PDB entry 4QSL | X-ray diffraction, 3.28 A resolution | chains H and F of the 4 polymer chains in the assembly

== Chain H (and F) ==
Name: Pyruvate carboxylase
Organism: Listeria monocytogenes
Notes: EC 6.4.1.1; chain F of this document is another copy of the same molecule, construct and numbering; everything in this record applies to it too
UniProt: W6G6F5 (W6G6F5_LISMN); residues 1-1146 here = UniProt positions 1-1146
Chain sequence (1146 residues; each row starts with the number of its first residue):
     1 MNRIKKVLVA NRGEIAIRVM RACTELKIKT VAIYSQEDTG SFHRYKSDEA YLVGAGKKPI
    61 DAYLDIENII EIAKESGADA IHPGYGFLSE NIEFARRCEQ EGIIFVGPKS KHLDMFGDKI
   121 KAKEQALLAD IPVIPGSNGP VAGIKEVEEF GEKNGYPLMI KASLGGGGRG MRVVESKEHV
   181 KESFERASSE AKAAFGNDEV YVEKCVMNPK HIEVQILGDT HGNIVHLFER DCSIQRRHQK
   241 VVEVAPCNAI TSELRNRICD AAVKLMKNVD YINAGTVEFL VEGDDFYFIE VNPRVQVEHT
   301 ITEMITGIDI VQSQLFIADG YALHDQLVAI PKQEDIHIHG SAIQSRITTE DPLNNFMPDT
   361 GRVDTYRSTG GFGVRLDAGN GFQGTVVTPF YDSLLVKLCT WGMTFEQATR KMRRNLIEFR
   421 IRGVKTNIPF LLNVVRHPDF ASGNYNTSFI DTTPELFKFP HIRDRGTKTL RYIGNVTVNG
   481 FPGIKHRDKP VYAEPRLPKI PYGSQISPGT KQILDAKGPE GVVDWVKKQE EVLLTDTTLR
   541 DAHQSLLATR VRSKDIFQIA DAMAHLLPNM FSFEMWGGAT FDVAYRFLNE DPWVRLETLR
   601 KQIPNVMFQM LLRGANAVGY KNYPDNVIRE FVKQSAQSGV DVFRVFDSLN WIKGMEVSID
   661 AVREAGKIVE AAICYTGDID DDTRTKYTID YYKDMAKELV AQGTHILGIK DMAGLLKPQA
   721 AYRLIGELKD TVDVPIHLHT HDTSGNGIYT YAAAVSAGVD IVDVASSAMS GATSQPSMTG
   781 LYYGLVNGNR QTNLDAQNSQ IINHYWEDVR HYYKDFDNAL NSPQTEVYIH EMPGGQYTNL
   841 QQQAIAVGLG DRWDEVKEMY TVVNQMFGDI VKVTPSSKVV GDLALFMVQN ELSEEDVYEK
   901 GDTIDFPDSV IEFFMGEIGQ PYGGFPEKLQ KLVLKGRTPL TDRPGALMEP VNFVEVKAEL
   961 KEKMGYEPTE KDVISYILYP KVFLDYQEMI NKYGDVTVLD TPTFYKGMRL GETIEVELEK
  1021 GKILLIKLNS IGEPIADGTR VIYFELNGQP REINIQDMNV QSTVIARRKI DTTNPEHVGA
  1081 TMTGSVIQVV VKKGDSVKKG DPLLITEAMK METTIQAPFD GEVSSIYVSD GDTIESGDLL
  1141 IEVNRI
Not modelled in the structure: 141-171, 1061-1146 (chain F: 164-171, 1061-1146)
From the paper describing this entry:
  - mutagenesis - Y749L: abolished catalytic activity

== Interface between chain H and chain F ==
Residue-residue contacts (54):
  D680(H) - N787(F)
  K717(H) - Y783(F)
  P718(H) - Y783(F)
  P718(H) - G784(F)
  Q719(H) - G784(F)
  Q719(H) - L785(F)
  Q719(H) - N787(F)
  Q719(H) - G788(F)
  G745(H) - I748(F)
  N746(H) - I748(F)
  N746(H) - G780(F)  hydrogen bond (side chain-backbone)
  N746(H) - G784(F)
  I748(H) - G745(F)
  I748(H) - N746(F)
  Y749(H) - Y749(F)  hydrophobic
  Y749(H) - A752(F)
  Y749(H) - G784(F)
  Y749(H) - L785(F)
  A752(H) - Y749(F)
  S767(H) - S822(F)
  S767(H) - P823(F)
  S767(H) - T825(F)  hydrogen bond
  S770(H) - S822(F)
  S770(H) - P823(F)
  T779(H) - T825(F)
  G780(H) - N746(F)  hydrogen bond (backbone-side chain)
  G780(H) - T825(F)
  Y783(H) - K717(F)
  Y783(H) - P718(F)
  Y783(H) - Y828(F)  hydrophobic
  G784(H) - P718(F)
  G784(H) - Q719(F)
  G784(H) - N746(F)
  G784(H) - Y749(F)
  L785(H) - Y749(F)
  N787(H) - D680(F)
  N787(H) - Q719(F)
  G788(H) - Q719(F)
  Q800(H) - T825(F)
  Q800(H) - I829(F)
  H804(H) - E826(F)  salt bridge
  R810(H) - S822(F)
  N821(H) - N821(F)
  S822(H) - A768(F)
  S822(H) - S770(F)
  S822(H) - R810(F)  hydrogen bond
  P823(H) - S767(F)
  P823(H) - S770(F)
  T825(H) - S767(F)  hydrogen bond
  T825(H) - T779(F)
  T825(H) - Q800(F)
  E826(H) - H804(F)  salt bridge
  Y828(H) - Y783(F)  hydrophobic
  I829(H) - Q800(F)
Other interface residues (no listed pair), chain H (33 interface residues in all): A768, S777, V786, Q824, D854
Other interface residues (no listed pair), chain F (33 interface residues in all): R496, S777, V786, E807

== In short ==
The chain H/chain F interface involves 33 residues from each chain; the contacts include 5 hydrogen bonds and
2 salt bridges. Polar pairs include H804(H)-E826(F), N746(H)-G780(F) and S767(H)-T825(F). The paper reports
that Y749L of chain H abolishes catalytic activity.
Both chains are Pyruvate carboxylase (Listeria monocytogenes). Entry 4QSL (Crystal Structure of Listeria
Monocytogenes Pyruvate Carboxylase) was determined by X-ray diffraction, deposited together with 4QSH and
4QSK.
